3IAF - chains B and C of the 4 polymer chains in the assembly; structure by X-ray diffraction, 2.80 A resolution.

[Chain B (and C)]
Molecule: Benzaldehyde lyase
Source organism: Pseudomonas fluorescens
Notes: EC 4.1.2.38; chain C of this document is another copy of the same molecule, construct and numbering; everything in this record applies to it too
UniProt: Q9F4L3 (Q9F4L3_PSEFL); residues 1-562 here = UniProt positions 1-562
Sequence (570 residues; each row starts with the number of its first residue):
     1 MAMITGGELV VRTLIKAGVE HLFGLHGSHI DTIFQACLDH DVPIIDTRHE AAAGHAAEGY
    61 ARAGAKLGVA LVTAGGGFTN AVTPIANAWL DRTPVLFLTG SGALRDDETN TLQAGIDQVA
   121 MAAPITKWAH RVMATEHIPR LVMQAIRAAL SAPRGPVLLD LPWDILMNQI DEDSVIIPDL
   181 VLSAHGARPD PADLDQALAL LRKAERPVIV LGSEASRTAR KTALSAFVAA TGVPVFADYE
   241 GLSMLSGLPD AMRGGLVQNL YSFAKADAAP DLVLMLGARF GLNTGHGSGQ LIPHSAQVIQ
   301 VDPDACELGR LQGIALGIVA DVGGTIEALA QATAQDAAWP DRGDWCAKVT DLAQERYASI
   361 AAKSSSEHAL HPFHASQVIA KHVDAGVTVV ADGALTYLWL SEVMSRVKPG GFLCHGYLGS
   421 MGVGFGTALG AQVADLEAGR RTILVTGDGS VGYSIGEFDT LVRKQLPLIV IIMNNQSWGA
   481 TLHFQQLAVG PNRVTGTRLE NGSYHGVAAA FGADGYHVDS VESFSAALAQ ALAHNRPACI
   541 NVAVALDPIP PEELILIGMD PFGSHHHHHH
Unresolved in the structure: 1, 556-570
Modified residues: Ser-28 (phosphoserine; SEP)
Sequence notes: engineered mutation Ser-28 (Ala in Q9F4L3); expression tag (563-570)
Bound ions: Mg2+: Asp-448, Asn-475, Ser-477 (together with thiamine diphosphate)
Residues lining bound ligands:
  - thiamine diphosphate (TPP), molecule 1: Leu-25, His-26, Gly-27, Ser-28, Glu-50, Thr-73, Gly-76, Gly-77, Asn-80, Gln-113
  - thiamine diphosphate (TPP), molecule 2: Gly-393, Ala-394, Leu-395, Thr-396, Gly-419, Ser-420, Met-421, Gly-447, Asp-448, Gly-449, Ser-450, Tyr-453, Asn-475, Ser-477, Trp-478, Gly-479, Ala-480, Thr-481

[How chain B and chain C interact]
Residue-residue contacts (53; chain B residue first):
  Arg-140(B) / Leu-311(C)
  Gln-144(B) / Cys-306(C)
  Gln-144(B) / Arg-310(C)
  Arg-147(B) / Ala-305(C)  hydrogen bond (side chain-backbone)
  Arg-147(B) / Cys-306(C)  hydrogen bond (side chain-backbone)
  Arg-147(B) / Leu-308(C)  hydrogen bond (side chain-backbone)
  Arg-147(B) / Arg-310(C)
  Ala-148(B) / Cys-306(C)  hydrophobic
  Ser-151(B) / Ala-305(C)
  Val-181(B) / Ile-314(C)
  Val-181(B) / Ala-315(C)
  Val-181(B) / Leu-316(C)
  Val-181(B) / Gly-317(C)
  Leu-182(B) / Leu-308(C)  hydrophobic
  Leu-182(B) / Gly-317(C)
  Leu-182(B) / Val-319(C)  hydrophobic
  Ser-183(B) / Asp-193(C)  hydrogen bond
  Ser-183(B) / Gly-317(C)  hydrogen bond (backbone-backbone)
  His-185(B) / Asp-190(C)
  His-185(B) / Asp-193(C)  salt bridge
  Ala-187(B) / Ala-187(C)  hydrophobic
  Ala-187(B) / Arg-188(C)
  Ala-187(B) / Val-319(C)
  Ala-187(B) / Ala-320(C)  hydrophobic
  Arg-188(B) / Ala-187(C)
  Arg-188(B) / Arg-188(C)  hydrogen bond (backbone-backbone)
  Arg-188(B) / Asp-190(C)  salt bridge
  Arg-188(B) / Pro-191(C)
  Asp-190(B) / His-185(C)
  Asp-190(B) / Gly-186(C)
  Asp-190(B) / Arg-188(C)  salt bridge
  Pro-191(B) / Arg-188(C)
  Asp-193(B) / Ser-183(C)  hydrogen bond
  Asp-193(B) / His-185(C)
  Ala-305(B) / Arg-147(C)  hydrogen bond (backbone-side chain)
  Ala-305(B) / Ser-151(C)
  Ala-305(B) / Leu-182(C)  hydrophobic
  Cys-306(B) / Gln-144(C)
  Cys-306(B) / Arg-147(C)  hydrogen bond (backbone-side chain)
  Cys-306(B) / Ala-148(C)  hydrophobic
  Leu-308(B) / Arg-147(C)  hydrogen bond (backbone-side chain)
  Leu-308(B) / Leu-182(C)  hydrophobic
  Arg-310(B) / Arg-140(C)
  Arg-310(B) / Gln-144(C)  hydrogen bond
  Arg-310(B) / Arg-147(C)
  Leu-311(B) / Arg-140(C)
  Ile-314(B) / Val-181(C)
  Ala-315(B) / Val-181(C)
  Gly-317(B) / Val-181(C)
  Gly-317(B) / Leu-182(C)
  Gly-317(B) / Ser-183(C)  hydrogen bond (backbone-backbone)
  Val-319(B) / Ala-187(C)
  Ala-320(B) / Ala-187(C)  hydrophobic
Other interface residues (no listed pair), chain B (30 interface residues in all): Gly-186, Ala-192, Gly-309, Leu-316, Glu-327, Gln-331
Other interface residues (no listed pair), chain C (28 interface residues in all): Gly-309, Ile-318

[In short]
Chain B and chain C form an interface of 30 and 28 residues respectively; the contacts include 12 hydrogen
bonds and 3 salt bridges. Polar pairs include His-185(B)/Asp-193(C), Arg-188(B)/Asp-190(C) and
Arg-147(B)/Ala-305(C). Ligands of chain B: thiamine diphosphate.
Chain B and chain C are both Benzaldehyde lyase (Pseudomonas fluorescens); the structure, Structure of
benzaldehyde lyase A28S mutant with monomethyl benzoylphosphonate, was determined by X-ray diffraction (same
publication as 3IAE).
